PDB entry 3H1I | X-ray diffraction, 3.53 A resolution | chains A and E of the 20 polymer chains in the assembly

[Chain A]
Molecule: Ubiquinol-cytochrome-C reductase complex core protein I, mitochondrial
Organism: Gallus gallus
Notes: EC 1.10.2.2
Sequence (446 residues; numbered 1 to 446; the number before each row is that of its first residue):
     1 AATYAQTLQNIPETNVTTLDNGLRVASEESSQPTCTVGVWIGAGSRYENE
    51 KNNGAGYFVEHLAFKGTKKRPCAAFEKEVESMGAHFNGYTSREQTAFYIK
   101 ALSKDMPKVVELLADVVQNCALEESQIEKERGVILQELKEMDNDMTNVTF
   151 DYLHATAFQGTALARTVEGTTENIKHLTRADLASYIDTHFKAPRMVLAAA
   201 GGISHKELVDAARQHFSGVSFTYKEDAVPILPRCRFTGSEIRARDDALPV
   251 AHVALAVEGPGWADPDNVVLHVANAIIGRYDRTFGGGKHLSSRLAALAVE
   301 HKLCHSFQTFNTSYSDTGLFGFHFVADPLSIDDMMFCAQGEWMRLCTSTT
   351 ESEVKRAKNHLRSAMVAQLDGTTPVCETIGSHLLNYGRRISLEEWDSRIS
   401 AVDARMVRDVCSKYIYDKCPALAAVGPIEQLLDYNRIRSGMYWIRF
Unresolved in the structure: 1, 445-446

[Chain E]
Molecule: Cytochrome b-c1 complex subunit Rieske, mitochondrial
Organism: Gallus gallus
Notes: EC 1.10.2.2; fragment: sequence database residues 77-272
UniProtKB: Q5ZLR5 (UCRI_CHICK); residues 1-196 here correspond to UniProt positions 77-272 (UniProt number = residue number + 76)
Sequence (196 residues; each row starts with the number of its first residue):
     1 VHNDVTVPDFSAYRREDVMDATTSSQTSSEDRKGFSYLVTATACVATAYA
    51 AKNVVTQFISSLSASADVLALSKIEIKLSDIPEGKNVAFKWRGKPLFVRH
   101 RTQAEINQEAEVDVSKLRDPQHDLDRVKKPEWVILVGVCTHLGCVPIANS
   151 GDFGGYYCPCHGSHYDASGRIRKGPAPYNLEVPTYQFVGDDLVVVG
Curated features (UniProtKB/Swiss-Prot):
  - binding site ([2Fe-2S] cluster): Cys-139, His-141, Leu-142, Cys-158, His-161, Ser-163
Disulfides: Cys-144/Cys-160
Ion coordination: 2Fe-2S cluster Fe: Cys-139, His-141, Cys-158, His-161
Small-molecule neighbours:
  - 2Fe-2S cluster (FES): Cys-139, His-141, Leu-142, Gly-143, Cys-144, Cys-158, Cys-160, His-161, Gly-162, Ser-163, Pro-175
  - diundecyl phosphatidyl choline (PLC): Tyr-49, Ala-50, Asn-53, Val-54, Gln-57, Phe-58

[Interface between chain A and chain E]
Pairs across the interface - 35 pairs, chain A then chain E:
  Leu-138(A) with Asn-3(E)
  Asp-142(A) with Val-1(E); His-2(E), salt bridge
  Val-148(A) with His-2(E)
  Asp-151(A) with His-2(E), salt bridge
  Tyr-152(A) with His-2(E); Val-5(E), hydrophobic
  Ala-155(A) with Val-7(E)
  Thr-156(A) with Val-7(E)
  Gln-159(A) with Val-7(E); Phe-10(E); Arg-14(E), hydrogen bond
  Thr-161(A) with Ala-21(E)
  Thr-166(A) with His-2(E); Asn-3(E), hydrogen bond
  Glu-168(A) with Asn-3(E)
  Gly-169(A) with Asn-3(E)
  Thr-170(A) with Asp-4(E)
  Thr-171(A) with Val-1(E); Asp-4(E), hydrogen bond (backbone-side chain)
  Arg-233(A) with Ala-21(E); Thr-22(E)
  Arg-235(A) with Arg-14(E); Val-18(E), hydrogen bond (side chain-backbone); Met-19(E); Ala-21(E)
  Phe-236(A) with Ser-25(E), hydrogen bond (backbone-side chain)
  Thr-237(A) with Arg-14(E), hydrogen bond
  Glu-258(A) with Gln-26(E)
  Asp-417(A) with Lys-33(E), hydrogen bond (backbone-side chain); Tyr-37(E), hydrogen bond
  Lys-418(A) with Gln-26(E); Ser-29(E); Lys-33(E)
  Arg-438(A) with Lys-33(E)
Other interface residues (no listed pair), chain A (25 interface residues in all): Lys-139, Cys-234, Tyr-442
Other interface residues (no listed pair), chain E (22 interface residues in all): Pro-8, Asp-20, Thr-23, Ser-24, Glu-30

[Summary]
Chain A and chain E form an interface of 25 and 22 residues respectively; the contacts include 8 hydrogen
bonds and 2 salt bridges. Polar contacts include Asp-142(A)/His-2(E), Asp-151(A)/His-2(E) and
Gln-159(A)/Arg-14(E). Ligands of chain E: 2Fe-2S cluster and diundecyl phosphatidyl choline.
Here chain A is Ubiquinol-cytochrome-C reductase complex core protein I, mitochondrial and chain E is
Cytochrome b-c1 complex subunit Rieske, mitochondrial, both from Gallus gallus. Entry 3H1I (Stigmatellin and
antimycin bound cytochrome bc1 complex from chicken) was determined by X-ray diffraction together with 3H1H
and 3H1J from the same study.
